PDB entry 8U9Q | electron microscopy, 4.30 A resolution (low resolution: residue-level contacts below are approximate; hydrogen-bond / salt-bridge calls are withheld) | chains B and G of the 7 polymer chains in the assembly

Chain B:
Name: Cell division control protein 48
Source organism: Saccharomyces cerevisiae
Notes: EC 3.6.4.6
Reference sequence: P25694 (CDC48_YEAST); numbering as in UniProt (aligned over 1-835)
Sequence (835 residues; numbered 1 to 835; the number before each row is that of its first residue):
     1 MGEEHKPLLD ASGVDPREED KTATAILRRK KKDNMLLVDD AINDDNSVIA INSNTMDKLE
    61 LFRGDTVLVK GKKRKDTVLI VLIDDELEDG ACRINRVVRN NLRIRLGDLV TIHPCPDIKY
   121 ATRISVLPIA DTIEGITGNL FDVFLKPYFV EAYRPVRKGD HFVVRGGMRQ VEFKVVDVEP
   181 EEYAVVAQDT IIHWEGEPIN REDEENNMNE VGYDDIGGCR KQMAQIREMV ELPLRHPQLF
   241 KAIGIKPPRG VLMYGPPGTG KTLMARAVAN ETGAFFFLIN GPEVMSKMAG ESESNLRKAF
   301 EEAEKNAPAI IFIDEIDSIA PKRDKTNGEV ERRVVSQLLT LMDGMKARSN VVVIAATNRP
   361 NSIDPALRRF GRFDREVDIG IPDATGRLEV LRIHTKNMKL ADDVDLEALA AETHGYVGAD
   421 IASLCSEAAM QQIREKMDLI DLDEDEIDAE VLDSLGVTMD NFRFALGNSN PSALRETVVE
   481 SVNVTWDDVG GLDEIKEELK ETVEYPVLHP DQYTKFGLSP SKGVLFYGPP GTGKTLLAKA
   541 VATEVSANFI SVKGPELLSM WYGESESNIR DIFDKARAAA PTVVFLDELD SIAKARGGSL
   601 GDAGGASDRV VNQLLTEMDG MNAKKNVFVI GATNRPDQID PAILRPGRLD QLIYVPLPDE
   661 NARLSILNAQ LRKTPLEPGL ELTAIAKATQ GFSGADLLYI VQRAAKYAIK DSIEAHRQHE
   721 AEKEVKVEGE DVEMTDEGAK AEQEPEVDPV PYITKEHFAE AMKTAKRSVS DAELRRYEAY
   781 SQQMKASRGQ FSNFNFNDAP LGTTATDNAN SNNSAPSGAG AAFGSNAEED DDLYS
Disordered / not traced: 1-199, 723-747, 797-835
Metal / ion sites: Mg2+ site 1: Thr262 (together with 08T); Mg2+ site 2: Asp343 (together with 08T) (shared with 1 residue of chain A); Mg2+ site 3: Thr535 (together with 08T)
Residues lining bound ligands:
  - 08T ([[[(2R,3S,4R,5R)-5-(6-aminopurin-9-yl)-3,4-bis(oxidanyl)oxolan-2-yl]methoxy-oxidanyl-phosphoryl]oxy-oxidanyl-phosphoryl]oxy-tris(fluoranyl)beryllium), molecule 1: Asp215, Ile216, Gly217, Cys219, Pro256, Pro257, Gly258, Thr259, Gly260, Lys261, Thr262, Leu263, Asn358, Val390, His394, Gly418, Ala419, Ala422
  - 08T, molecule 2: Asp343, Arg369, Arg372
  - 08T, molecule 3: Asp488, Val489, Gly490, Pro530, Gly531, Thr532, Gly533, Lys534, Thr535, Leu536, Asn634, Ile666, Gln670, Gly694, Ala695, Leu698
  - 08T, molecule 4: Asp619, Arg645, Arg648
UniProt features mapped onto this chain:
  - binding site (ATP): Pro257 to Leu263, Asn358, His394, Gly531 to Leu536
  - modified residue: Ser472 (Phosphoserine), Ser519 (Phosphoserine), Thr735 (Phosphothreonine), Ser770 (Phosphoserine)
  - cross-link (Glycyl lysine isopeptide (Lys-Gly)): Lys305 (interchain with G-Cter in ubiquitin), Lys322 (interchain with G-Cter in ubiquitin), Lys346 (interchain with G-Cter in ubiquitin), Lys522 (interchain with G-Cter in ubiquitin), Lys539 (interchain with G-Cter in ubiquitin), Lys594 (interchain with G-Cter in ubiquitin), Lys673 (interchain with G-Cter in ubiquitin)
  - mutagenesis: Lys261 (K261A: Moderate reduction in growth rate; K261T: Probable loss of ATP binding. Complete loss of catalytic activity), Glu315 (E315A: Moderate reduction in growth rate; E315D: Severe loss of catalytic activity without affecting cooperativity between the 2 ATP-binding regions. Slight reduction in growth rate ...), Asn358 (N358A: Slight reduction in growth rate. Restores cell growth; when associated with Q-315), Arg369 (R369A: No effect on growth rate. Restores cell growth; when associated with Q-315), Pro471 (P471A/S: Restores cell growth; when associated with Q-315), Arg475 (R475H: Restores cell growth; when associated with Q-315), Lys534 (K534A/T: Severe loss of catalytic activity. Lethal), Glu588 (E588D: Moderate reduction in growth rate; E588Q: Lethal), Arg645 (R645A: Lethal)
Reported in the primary citation:
  - catalytic residues: Glu315, Arg369, Arg372, Glu588, Arg645, Arg648 (citing earlier work)

Chain G:
Name: Substrate
Source organism: Saccharomyces cerevisiae
Sequence (22 residues; row label = number of the first residue in the row):
     1 AAAAAAAAAA AAAVAVAVAV AA

How chain B and chain G interact:
Contacting residue pairs (11; chain B residue first):
  Lys287(B) - Ala4(G)
  Met288(B) - Ala2(G)
  Ala289(B) - Ala2(G)
  Ala289(B) - Ala3(G)
  Met560(B) - Val16(G)
  Trp561(B) - Ala13(G)
  Trp561(B) - Val14(G)
  Trp561(B) - Val16(G)
  Tyr562(B) - Val14(G)
  Tyr562(B) - Val16(G)
  Asp602(B) - Ala19(G)
Also at the interface, not in a pair above, chain B (10 interface residues in all): Val330, Ala603, Gly604
Also at the interface, not in a pair above, chain G (10 interface residues in all): Ala1, Ala15, Ala17

Overview:
The chain B/chain G interface involves 10 residues from each chain. Chain B binds 4 copies of compound 08T.
Curated annotation (UniProt) lists 15 ATP-binding residues and 9 mutagenesis sites on chain B. The paper
reports catalytic residues Glu315(B), Arg369(B) and Arg372(B) among others.
Chain B is Cell division control protein 48 and chain G is Substrate, both from Saccharomyces cerevisiae; the
structure, Cdc48-Shp1 unfolding native substrate, Class 6, was determined by electron microscopy (same
publication as 8U7T, 8U8I, 8U9C, 8U9P, 8U9Z, 8UA0 and 3 further entries).
